PDB entry 8R7T | X-ray diffraction, 1.20 A resolution | chains B and C

Chain B:
Molecule: Peptidyl-prolyl cis-trans isomerase
Source organism: Toxoplasma gondii
Notes: EC 5.2.1.8
UniProt: A0A7J6KAD1 (A0A7J6KAD1_TOXGO); residue numbers follow UniProt; this construct covers 1-211
Amino-acid sequence (213 residues; numbered -1 to 211; the number before each row is that of its first residue; numbers below 1 keep their minus sign (Gly-1 is residue -1)):
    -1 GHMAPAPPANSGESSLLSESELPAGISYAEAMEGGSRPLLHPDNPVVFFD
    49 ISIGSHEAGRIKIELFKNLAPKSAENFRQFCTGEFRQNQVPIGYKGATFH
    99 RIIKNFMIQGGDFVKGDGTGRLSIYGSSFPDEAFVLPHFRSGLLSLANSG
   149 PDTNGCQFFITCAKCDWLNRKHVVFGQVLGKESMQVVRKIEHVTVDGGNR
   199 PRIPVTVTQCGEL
Disordered / not traced: -1 to 12
Differences from the reference sequence: expression tag (-1 to 0)
From the paper describing this entry:
  - binding site for Alisporivir (chain C): Thr117

Chain C:
Molecule: Alisporivir
Amino-acid sequence (11 residues; numbered 1 to 11; the number before each row is that of its first residue):
     1 ALLVTAXXVLA
Modified positions: Ala1 (D-alanine; DAL); Leu2, Leu3, Leu10 (N-methylleucine; MLE); Val4 (N-methylvaline; MVA); Thr5 (4-methyl-4-[(E)-2-butenyl]-4,N-methyl-threonine; BMT); Ala6 (alpha-aminobutyric acid; ABA); 33X (N-methyl-D-alanine) at position 7, 66E (N-ethyl-L-valine) at position 8
Covalent attachments: covalent link Ala1-Ala11

Chain B / chain C interface:
Residue-residue contacts (27):
  Arg99(B) with Leu3(C), hydrogen bond (side chain-backbone); Val4(C); Thr5(C); Val9(C)
  Phe104(B) with Leu2(C); Leu3(C); Val4(C)
  Met105(B) with Val4(C)
  Gln107(B) with Val4(C); Thr5(C), hydrogen bond (side chain-backbone)
  Gly116(B) with Ala6(C); 33X_7(C), hydrogen bond (backbone-backbone)
  Thr117(B) with 33X_7(C)
  Arg119(B) with Ala6(C)
  Ala145(B) with Val4(C); Ala6(C)
  Asn146(B) with Val4(C), hydrogen bond (backbone-backbone); Thr5(C); Ala6(C), hydrogen bond (backbone-backbone)
  Ser147(B) with Ala6(C), hydrogen bond (side chain-backbone); 66E_8(C)
  Gln155(B) with Ala6(C)
  Phe157(B) with Val4(C)
  Trp165(B) with Leu2(C), hydrogen bond (side chain-backbone)
  Leu166(B) with Leu2(C); Val4(C)
  His170(B) with Val4(C), hydrogen bond (side chain-backbone)
Interface residues without a listed pair, chain B (16 interface residues in all): Ile101
Interface residues without a listed pair, chain C (9 interface residues in all): Leu10

In short:
16 residues of chain B face 9 of chain C across their interface; the contacts include 8 hydrogen bonds. Polar
pairs include Arg99(B)-Leu3(C), Gln107(B)-Thr5(C) and Ser147(B)-Ala6(C). The paper reports a binding site for
Alisporivir (chain C) at Thr117(B).
Chain B is Peptidyl-prolyl cis-trans isomerase (Toxoplasma gondii) and chain C is Alisporivir; the structure,
Crystal Structure of Cyclophilin TgCyp23 from Toxoplasma gondii in complex with Alisporivir
(nonimmunosuppressive analogue of Cyclosporin), was determined by X-ray diffraction together with 8R7S and
8R7U from the same study.
